Entry 4U1A (X-ray diffraction, 2.85 A resolution); this record covers chains A and B of the 3 polymer chains in the assembly.

[Chain A (and B)]
Name: Enoyl-CoA delta isomerase 2
Organism: Homo sapiens
Notes: EC 5.3.3.8; chain B of this document is another copy of the same molecule, construct and numbering; everything in this record applies to it too
Reference sequence: O75521 (ECI2_HUMAN); residues 103-349 here correspond to UniProt positions 138-384 (UniProt number = residue number + 35)
Amino-acid sequence (270 residues; row label = number of the first residue in the row):
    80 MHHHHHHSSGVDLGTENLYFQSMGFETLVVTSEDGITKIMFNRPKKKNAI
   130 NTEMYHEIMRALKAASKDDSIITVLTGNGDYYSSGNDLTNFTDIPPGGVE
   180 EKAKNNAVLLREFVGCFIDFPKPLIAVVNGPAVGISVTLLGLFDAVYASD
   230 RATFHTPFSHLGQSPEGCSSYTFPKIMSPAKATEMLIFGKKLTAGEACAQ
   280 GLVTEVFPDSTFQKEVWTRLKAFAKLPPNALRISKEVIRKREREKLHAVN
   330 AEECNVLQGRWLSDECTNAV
Disordered / not traced: 80-102, 346-349 (chain B: 80-101, 346-349)
Sequence notes: initiating methionine (80); expression tag (81-102)
Swiss-Prot annotation at these positions:
  - binding site (substrate): S163 to L167
  - site: E245 (Important for catalytic activity)
  - modified residue (N6-succinyllysine): K126, K254

[Interface between chain A and chain B]
Pairs across the interface - 43 pairs, chain A then chain B:
  S238(A) - P306(B)
  S238(A) - A309(B)
  S238(A) - L310(B)
  H239(A) - P306(B)
  G241(A) - A309(B)
  Q242(A) - S313(B)  hydrogen bond (backbone-side chain)
  S243(A) - S313(B)
  P244(A) - S313(B)
  S249(A) - V316(B)
  S249(A) - I317(B)
  S249(A) - R320(B)  hydrogen bond
  Y250(A) - R320(B)
  S257(A) - G280(B)  hydrogen bond (side chain-backbone)
  P258(A) - D223(B)
  P258(A) - I255(B)
  P258(A) - R318(B)
  A259(A) - D223(B)
  A259(A) - G280(B)
  A259(A) - T283(B)
  K260(A) - C277(B)  hydrogen bond (side chain-backbone)
  K260(A) - V282(B)  hydrogen bond (side chain-backbone)
  K260(A) - T283(B)
  T262(A) - D223(B)
  E263(A) - Y226(B)  hydrogen bond
  E263(A) - T283(B)
  E263(A) - R298(B)  salt bridge
  E263(A) - F302(B)
  I266(A) - L310(B)
  I266(A) - K314(B)
  I266(A) - I317(B)  hydrophobic
  F267(A) - F302(B)  hydrophobic
  F267(A) - L305(B)  hydrophobic
  V328(A) - R320(B)
  E331(A) - R320(B)  salt bridge
  V335(A) - I312(B)  hydrophobic
  V335(A) - V316(B)  hydrophobic
  R339(A) - N308(B)
  R339(A) - A309(B)
  R339(A) - I312(B)
  E344(A) - P306(B)
  E344(A) - P307(B)
  E344(A) - N308(B)  hydrogen bond (side chain-backbone)
  E344(A) - A309(B)  hydrogen bond (side chain-backbone)
Other interface residues (no listed pair), chain A (26 interface residues in all): P253, K254, L265, K324, E332
Other interface residues (no listed pair), chain B (27 interface residues in all): I151, P202, I204, K254, L281

[Overview]
The interface between chain A and chain B involves 26 residues on one side and 27 on the other; the contacts
include 8 hydrogen bonds and 2 salt bridges. Among the polar pairs are E263(A)-R298(B), E331(A)-R320(B) and
Q242(A)-S313(B).
Both chains are Enoyl-CoA delta isomerase 2 (Homo sapiens). Entry 4U1A (Crystal structure of human peroxisomal
delta3,delta2, enoyl-CoA isomerase helix-10 deletion mutant (ISOB-ECI2)) was determined by X-ray diffraction,
deposited together with 4U18 and 4U19.
